Entry 8VFZ (electron microscopy, 4.10 A resolution (low resolution: residue-level contacts below are approximate; hydrogen-bond / salt-bridge calls are withheld)); this record covers chains J and E of the 12 polymer chains in the assembly.

== Chain J ==
Molecule: 186-nt DNA strand
Sequence (186 nucleotides; numbered 1 to 186; the number before each row is that of its first residue):
     1 ATCTTTCCTA TTGCTTTAAA GGCAGAGGAC TGTATTGATC AGTCCAAACT TCTTTCTGCA
    61 TGTACATGGA AAACTGGCCA AGGCAAACAC GTCCGGAATG ATGGTATTTA AGAACAAACA
   121 TTCCCTGGTA TCAGCAAGTA CAGTGCCCTG CTGACAGAGC AGGAGACACA AAGTACCATC
   181 TCGGAT
Not modelled in the structure: 172-186

== Chain E ==
Molecule: Histone H3.1
Organism: Homo sapiens
UniProtKB: P68431 (H31_HUMAN); residues 0-135 here correspond to UniProt positions 1-136 (UniProt number = residue number + 1)
Amino-acid sequence (136 residues; numbered 0 to 135; the number before each row is that of its first residue; numbering starts at 0):
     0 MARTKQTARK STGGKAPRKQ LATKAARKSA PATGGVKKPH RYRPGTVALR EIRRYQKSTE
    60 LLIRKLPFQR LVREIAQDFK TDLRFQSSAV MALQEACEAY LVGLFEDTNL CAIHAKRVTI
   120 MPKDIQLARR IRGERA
Not modelled in the structure: 0-36, 134-135

== How chain J and chain E interact ==
Contacting residue pairs (30):
  DT6(J) - His39(E)
  DT6(J) - Tyr41(E)
  DC7(J) - Tyr41(E)
  DC7(J) - Arg49(E)
  DC8(J) - Arg49(E)
  DT9(J) - Lys56(E)
  DA72(J) - Lys115(E)
  DA81(J) - Pro43(E)
  DA81(J) - Gly44(E)
  DG82(J) - Arg40(E)
  DG82(J) - Tyr41(E)
  DG82(J) - Arg42(E)
  DG82(J) - Pro43(E)
  DG82(J) - Gly44(E)
  DG82(J) - Thr45(E)
  DG82(J) - Val46(E)
  DG82(J) - Ala47(E)
  DG83(J) - Arg40(E)
  DG83(J) - Tyr41(E)
  DG83(J) - Val46(E)
  DC90(J) - Arg63(E)
  DC90(J) - Leu65(E)
  DC90(J) - Pro66(E)
  DC90(J) - Arg69(E)
  DG91(J) - Arg63(E)
  DG91(J) - Lys64(E)
  DG91(J) - Leu65(E)
  DG91(J) - Pro66(E)
  DT92(J) - Lys64(E)
  DT99(J) - Arg83(E)
Interface residues without a listed pair, chain J (16 interface residues in all): DT5, DA71, DA98, DG100
Interface residues without a listed pair, chain E (19 interface residues in all): Asp81

== In short ==
16 residues of chain J face 19 of chain E across their interface.
Chain J is a 186-nt DNA strand and chain E is Histone H3.1 (Homo sapiens); the structure, Cryo-EM structure of
FoxA1 in complex with ALBN1 nucleosome (class 2), was determined by electron microscopy together with 8VFX and
8VFY from the same study.
